6N6S - chains D and C of the 4 polymer chains in the assembly; structure by X-ray diffraction, 3.00 A resolution.

# Chain D (and C)
Molecule: TNFAIP3-interacting protein 1
Source organism: Mus musculus
Notes: chain C of this document is another copy of the same molecule, construct and numbering; everything in this record applies to it too
UniProtKB: Q9WUU8 (TNIP1_MOUSE); residue numbers follow UniProt; this construct covers 463-532
Chain sequence (72 residues; row label = number of the first residue in the row):
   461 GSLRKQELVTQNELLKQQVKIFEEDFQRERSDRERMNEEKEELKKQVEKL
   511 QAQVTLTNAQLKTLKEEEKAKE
Disordered / not traced: 461-463 (chain C: 529-532)
Sequence notes: expression tag (461-462)
From the paper describing this entry:
  - mutagenesis - E484A: decreased binding to M1-linked di-Ub

# Chain D / chain C interface
Contacting residue pairs - 11 pairs, chain D then chain C:
  Phe486(D) - Lys505(C)
  Arg490(D) - Glu498(C)  salt bridge
  Arg490(D) - Glu502(C)  salt bridge
  Arg493(D) - Glu498(C)  salt bridge
  Arg493(D) - Glu501(C)
  Glu494(D) - Glu498(C)
  Asn497(D) - Glu501(C)
  Glu498(D) - Glu494(C)
  Glu501(D) - Arg493(C)
  Glu501(D) - Asn497(C)  hydrogen bond
  Lys505(D) - Phe486(C)

# In short
The chain D/chain C interface involves 8 residues from each chain, with 1 hydrogen bond and 3 salt bridges.
Among the polar pairs are Arg490(D)-Glu498(C), Arg490(D)-Glu502(C) and Arg493(D)-Glu498(C). The paper reports
that E484A of chain D reduces binding to M1-linked di-Ub.
Both chains are TNFAIP3-interacting protein 1 (Mus musculus). Entry 6N6S (Crystal structure of ABIN-1 UBAN)
was determined by X-ray diffraction.
